PDB entry 8G6U | electron microscopy, 3.16 A resolution | chains E and I of the 18 polymer chains in the assembly

== Chain E (and I) ==
Protein: CRF01_AE T/F100 HIV-1 gp120
From: Human immunodeficiency virus 1
Notes: chain I of this document is another copy of the same molecule, construct and numbering; everything in this record applies to it too
Reference sequence: A0A6C0ZY47 (A0A6C0ZY47_9HIV1); aligned to UniProt positions 29-507 over residues 30-507 (the alignment contains insertions or deletions, so no single offset holds)
Amino-acid sequence (485 residues; numbered 30 to 513 plus 30 insertion-coded residues; 29 numbers in that range are skipped by the numbering (no residue carries them; nothing is unmodelled there); the number before each row is that of its first residue; a row labelled like 132A-132V holds insertion residues (132A, then the next letters in order)):
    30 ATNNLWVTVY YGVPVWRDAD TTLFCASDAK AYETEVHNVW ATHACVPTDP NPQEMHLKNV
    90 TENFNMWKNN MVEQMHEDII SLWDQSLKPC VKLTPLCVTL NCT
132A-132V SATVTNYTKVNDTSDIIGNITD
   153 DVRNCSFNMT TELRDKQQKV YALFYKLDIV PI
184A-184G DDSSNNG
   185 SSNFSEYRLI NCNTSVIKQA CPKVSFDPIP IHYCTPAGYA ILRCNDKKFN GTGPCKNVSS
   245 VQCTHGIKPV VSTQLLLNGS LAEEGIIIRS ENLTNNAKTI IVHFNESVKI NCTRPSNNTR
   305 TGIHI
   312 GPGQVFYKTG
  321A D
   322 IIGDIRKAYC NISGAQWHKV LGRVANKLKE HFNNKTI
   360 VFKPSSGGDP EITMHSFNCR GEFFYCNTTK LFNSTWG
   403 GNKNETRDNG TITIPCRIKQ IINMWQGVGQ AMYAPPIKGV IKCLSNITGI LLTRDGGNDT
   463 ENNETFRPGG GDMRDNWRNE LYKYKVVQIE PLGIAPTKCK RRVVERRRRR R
Unresolved in the structure: 30-31, 132A-132V, 184A-184G, 458-459, 505-513
Disulfide bonds: Cys54-Cys74, Cys119-Cys205, Cys126-Cys196, Cys131-Cys157, Cys218-Cys247, Cys228-Cys239, Cys296-Cys331, Cys378-Cys445, Cys385-Cys418
Covalently attached groups: N-acetylglucosamine (NAG) linked to Asn88, Asn130, Asn156, Asn160, Asn187, Asn197, Asn241, Asn289, Asn295, Asn301, Asn355, Asn386, Asn392, Asn411, Asn448, Asn465; glycan linked to Asn234, Asn262, Asn276, Asn332
Sequence notes: engineered mutation Tyr61 (His60 in A0A6C0ZY47), His105 (Gln104 in A0A6C0ZY47), Ile108 (Val107 in A0A6C0ZY47), Asp474 (Asn475 in A0A6C0ZY47), Met475 (Ile476 in A0A6C0ZY47), Arg476 (Lys477 in A0A6C0ZY47); conflict Ser375 (His381 in A0A6C0ZY47), Cys501 (Ala502 in A0A6C0ZY47); expression tag (508-513)
Reported in the primary citation:
  - post-translational modification sites: Asn332

== Chain E / chain I interface ==
Contacting residue pairs - 17 pairs, chain E then chain I:
  Pro124(E) with Arg166(I), hydrogen bond (backbone-side chain)
  Cys126(E) with Leu165(I); Arg166(I), hydrogen bond (backbone-backbone)
  Val127(E) with Arg166(I); Asp167(I)
  Thr128(E) with Asp167(I), hydrogen bond
  Asn160(E) with Arg166(I), hydrogen bond (backbone-side chain)
  Ile184(E) with Leu165(I), hydrophobic
  Arg192(E) with Leu165(I)
  Cys196(E) with Glu164(I); Pro313(I)
  Asn197(E) with Glu164(I); Pro313(I); Gly314(I), hydrogen bond (backbone-backbone)
  Thr198(E) with Pro313(I); Gly314(I)
  Ser199(E) with Pro313(I)
Interface residues without a listed pair, chain E (16 interface residues in all): Leu125, Met161, Thr162, Gln169, Val200

== Summary ==
16 residues of chain E and 6 residues of chain I are in contact, with 5 hydrogen bonds. Polar pairs include
Pro124(E)-Arg166(I), Thr128(E)-Asp167(I) and Asn160(E)-Arg166(I). N-acetylglucosamine is covalently linked to
Asn88(E), Asn130(E), Asn156(E), Asn160(E), Asn187(E) and Asn197(E) and 10 more. From the paper: a modification
site at Asn332(E).
Chain E and chain I are both CRF01_AE T/F100 HIV-1 gp120 (Human immunodeficiency virus 1); the structure,
Cryo-EM structure of T/F100 SOSIP.664 HIV-1 Env trimer with LMHS mutations in complex with 8ANC195 and ...,
was determined by electron microscopy together with 8DOK and 8CZZ from the same study.
